Entry 9Q91 (electron microscopy, 7.20 A resolution (low resolution: residue-level contacts below are approximate; hydrogen-bond / salt-bridge calls are withheld)); this record covers chains 1 and 6 of the 14 polymer chains in the assembly.

# Chain 1 (and 6)
Protein: Psp operon transcriptional activator
Organism: Escherichia coli K-12
Notes: chain 6 of this document is another copy of the same molecule, construct and numbering; everything in this record applies to it too
Reference sequence: P37344 (PSPF_ECOLI); residue numbers follow UniProt; this construct covers 1-259
Amino-acid sequence (259 residues; numbered 1 to 259; the number before each row is that of its first residue):
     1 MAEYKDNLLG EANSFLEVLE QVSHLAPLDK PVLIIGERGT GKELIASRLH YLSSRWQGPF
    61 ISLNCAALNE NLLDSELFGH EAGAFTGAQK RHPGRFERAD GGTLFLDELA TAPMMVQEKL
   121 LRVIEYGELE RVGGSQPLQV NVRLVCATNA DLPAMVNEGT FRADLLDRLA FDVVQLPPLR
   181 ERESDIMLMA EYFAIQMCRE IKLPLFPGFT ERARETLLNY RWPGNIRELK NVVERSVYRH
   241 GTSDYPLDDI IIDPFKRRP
Not modelled in the structure: 1-5, 259 (chain 6: fully traced)
Swiss-Prot annotation at these positions:
  - binding site (ATP): Gly36 to Glu43, Ala99 to Glu108
From the paper describing this entry:
  - catalytic residues: Asn64, Asp107, Glu108, Arg162, Arg168 (citing earlier work)

# Interface between chain 1 and chain 6
Pairs across the interface (12; chain 1 residue first):
  Ser14(1) with Arg258(6); Pro259(6)
  Asp164(1) with Gly39(6); Arg227(6)
  Asp167(1) with Asn231(6)
  Phe171(1) with Glu234(6); Arg235(6); Tyr238(6)
  Asp172(1) with Tyr238(6)
  Val173(1) with Pro254(6)
  Gln175(1) with Arg257(6); Arg258(6)
Also at the interface, not in a pair above, chain 1 (10 interface residues in all): His24, Met115, Ala170
Also at the interface, not in a pair above, chain 6 (12 interface residues in all): Arg38, Ala67

# In short
10 residues of chain 1 face 12 of chain 6 across their interface. From UniProt: 18 ATP-binding residues on
chain 1. The paper reports catalytic residues Asn64(1), Asp107(1) and Glu108(1) among others.
Chain 1 and chain 6 are both Psp operon transcriptional activator (Escherichia coli K-12); the structure,
CryoEM structure of bacterial transcription intermediate complex mediated by activator PspF containing nifH
promoter DNA containing ..., was determined by electron microscopy (same publication as 9Q92, 9Q93, 9Q94,
9Q95, 9Q96, 9Q97 and 9Q98).
